5F99 - chains C and J of the 10 polymer chains in the assembly; structure by X-ray diffraction, 2.63 A resolution.

# Chain C
Name: Histone H2A type 1
Organism: Xenopus laevis
UniProt: P06897 (H2A1_XENLA); residues 1-129 here correspond to UniProt positions 2-130 (UniProt number = residue number + 1)
Amino-acid sequence (129 residues; numbered 1 to 129; the number before each row is that of its first residue):
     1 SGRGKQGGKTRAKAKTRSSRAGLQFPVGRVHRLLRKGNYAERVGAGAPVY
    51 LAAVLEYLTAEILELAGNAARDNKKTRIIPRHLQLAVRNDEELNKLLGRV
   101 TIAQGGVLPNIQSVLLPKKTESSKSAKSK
Not modelled in the structure: 1-10, 122-129
Construct notes: conflict Arg99 (Gly100 in P06897), Ser123 (Ala124 in P06897)
Swiss-Prot annotation at these positions:
  - modified residue: Ser1 (N-acetylserine), Lys5 (N6-(2-hydroxyisobutyryl)lysine), Lys9 (N6-(2-hydroxyisobutyryl)lysine), Lys36 (N6-(2-hydroxyisobutyryl)lysine), Lys74 (N6-(2-hydroxyisobutyryl)lysine), Lys75 (N6-(2-hydroxyisobutyryl)lysine), Lys95 (N6-(2-hydroxyisobutyryl)lysine), Gln104 (N5-methylglutamine), Lys118 (N6-(2-hydroxyisobutyryl)lysine)
  - cross-link (Glycyl lysine isopeptide (Lys-Gly)): Lys13 (interchain with G-Cter in ubiquitin), Lys15 (interchain with G-Cter in ubiquitin), Lys119 (interchain with G-Cter in ubiquitin)

# Chain J
Molecule: 147-nt DNA strand
Organism: Mouse mammary tumor virus
Sequence (147 nucleotides; row label = number of the first residue in the row; numbers below 1 keep their minus sign (DA-73 is residue -73)):
   -73 ATCAAAACTGTGCCGCAGTCGGCCGACCTGAGGGTCGCCGGGGTCTGCGG
   -23 GGGGACCCTCTGGAAAGTGAAGGATAAGTGACGAGCGGAGACGGGATGGC
    27 GAACAGACACAAACACACAAGAGGTGAATGTTAGGACTGTTGCAGAT

# How chain C and chain J interact
Contacting residue pairs - 17 pairs, chain C then chain J:
  Arg11(C) - DA43(J)  base contact
  Arg11(C) - DC44(J)  hydrogen bond to the sugar
  Arg29(C) - DA48(J)  phosphate contact
  Arg29(C) - DG49(J)  salt bridge to the phosphate
  Arg35(C) - DA39(J)  salt bridge to the phosphate
  Arg42(C) - DA38(J)  hydrogen bond to the sugar
  Arg42(C) - DA39(J)  hydrogen bond to the sugar
  Val43(C) - DA38(J)  phosphate contact
  Val43(C) - DA39(J)  hydrogen bond to the phosphate
  Gly44(C) - DA38(J)  phosphate contact
  Ala45(C) - DA38(J)  hydrogen bond to the phosphate
  Lys75(C) - DA59(J)  sugar contact
  Thr76(C) - DT58(J)  hydrogen bond to the phosphate
  Thr76(C) - DA59(J)  hydrogen bond to the phosphate
  Arg77(C) - DT58(J)  sugar contact
  Arg77(C) - DA59(J)  salt bridge to the phosphate
  Lys118(C) - DA-4(J)  salt bridge to the phosphate
Also at the interface, not in a pair above, chain C (13 interface residues in all): Thr16, Glu41
Also at the interface, not in a pair above, chain J (13 interface residues in all): DA37, DA45, DG47, DT57

# Overview
The chain C/chain J interface involves 13 residues from each chain, with 7 hydrogen bonds and 4 salt bridges.
Among the polar pairs are Arg11(C)-DC44(J), Arg42(C)-DA38(J) and Arg42(C)-DA39(J).
Chain C is Histone H2A type 1 (Xenopus laevis) and chain J is a 147-nt DNA strand (Mouse mammary tumor virus);
the structure, X-ray Structure of the MMTV-A Nucleosome Core Particle, was determined by X-ray diffraction.
